PDB entry 1I4X | X-ray diffraction, 2.40 A resolution | chain A

Chain A:
Molecule: Enterotoxin type C-2
Source organism: Staphylococcus aureus
UniProtKB: P34071 (ENTC2_STAAU); residues 1-239 here correspond to UniProt positions 28-266 (UniProt number = residue number + 27)
Sequence (239 residues; numbered 1 to 239; the number before each row is that of its first residue):
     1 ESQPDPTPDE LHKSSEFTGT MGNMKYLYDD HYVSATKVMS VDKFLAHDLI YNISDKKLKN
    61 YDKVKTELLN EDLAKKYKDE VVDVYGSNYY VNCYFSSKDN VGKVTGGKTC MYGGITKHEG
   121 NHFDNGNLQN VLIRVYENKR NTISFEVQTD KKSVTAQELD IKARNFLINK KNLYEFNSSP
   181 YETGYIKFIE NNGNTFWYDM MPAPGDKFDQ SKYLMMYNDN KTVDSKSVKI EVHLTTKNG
Disordered / not traced: 101-104
Disulfide bonds: Cys-93/Cys-110
Ion coordination: Zn2+: Asp-83, His-118, His-122
UniProt features mapped onto this chain:
  - binding site (Zn(2+)): Asp-9, His-47, Glu-71, Glu-80, Asp-83, His-118, Glu-119, His-122

Overview:
Asp-83, His-118 and His-122 form the Zn2+ site. From UniProt: 8 Zn2+-binding residues.
Chain A is Enterotoxin type C-2 (Staphylococcus aureus); the structure, Staphylococcal enterotoxin C2,
monoclinic form crystallized at ph 8.0, was determined by X-ray diffraction together with 1I4P, 1I4Q, 1I4R and
1CQV from the same study.
